7DDQ - chains e and E of the 34 polymer chains in the assembly; structure by electron microscopy, 2.84 A resolution.

Chain e:
Name: Antenna pigment protein alpha chain
Source organism: Rhodobacter veldkampii DSM 11550
UniProtKB: A0A2T4JIR4 (A0A2T4JIR4_9RHOB); residue numbers follow UniProt; this construct covers 1-57
Amino-acid sequence (57 residues; numbered 1 to 57; the number before each row is that of its first residue):
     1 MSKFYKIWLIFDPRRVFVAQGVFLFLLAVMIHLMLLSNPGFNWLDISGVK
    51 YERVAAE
Disordered / not traced: 1, 55-57
Ligand contacts:
  - bacteriochlorophyll a (BCL), molecule 1: F4, I7, Q20, F23, I31, M34
  - bacteriochlorophyll a (BCL), molecule 2: G21, L24, F25, A28, H32, L35, F41, W43
  - bacteriochlorophyll a (BCL), molecule 3: L24, L27, A28, I31, H32, L35, F41
  - spheroidene (SPO), molecule 1: F17, F23, L24, L27, I31, M34
  - spheroidene (SPO), molecule 2: F25, A28, V29, H32, L36, W43
From the paper describing this entry:
  - binding site for spheroidene: F4, I7, F25, V29, M34, L36
  - binding site for bacteriochlorophyll a: H32, W43

Chain E:
Name: Antenna pigment protein beta chain
Source organism: Rhodobacter veldkampii DSM 11550
UniProtKB: A0A2T4JIL7 (A0A2T4JIL7_9RHOB); residue numbers follow UniProt; this construct covers 1-48
Amino-acid sequence (48 residues; row label = number of the first residue in the row):
     1 MADKDLSFTGLTDQQAQELHSVYLQGMWLFISVAIVAHLAVFIWRPWL
Disordered / not traced: 1-4
Ligand contacts:
  - bacteriochlorophyll a (BCL), molecule 1: H20, Y23, L48
  - bacteriochlorophyll a (BCL), molecule 2: F30, V33, A34, A37, H38, V41, W44
  - bacteriochlorophyll a (BCL), molecule 3: F30, I31, A34, I35, H38, L39, V41, F42, W47, L48
  - spheroidene (SPO): Q15, E18, L19, V22, Y23, G26, M27, F30, I31
From the paper describing this entry:
  - binding site for spheroidene: V22
  - binding site for bacteriochlorophyll a: H38, W47

Interface between chain e and chain E:
Residue-residue contacts (30):
  F4(e) with H20(E)
  Y5(e) with D13(E), hydrogen bond; A16(E), hydrophobic; Q17(E), hydrogen bond; H20(E)
  K6(e) with D13(E), salt bridge
  W8(e) with T9(E), hydrogen bond (backbone-side chain); A16(E); L19(E), hydrophobic; H20(E), hydrogen bond; Y23(E), hydrophobic
  L9(e) with S7(E); F8(E), hydrogen bond (backbone-backbone); T9(E); L11(E); T12(E)
  I10(e) with F8(E); T9(E)
  F11(e) with T9(E)
  D12(e) with T9(E)
  P13(e) with L11(E), hydrophobic; L19(E), hydrophobic
  F17(e) with L19(E), hydrophobic; Y23(E), hydrophobic
  Q20(e) with Y23(E), hydrogen bond
  G40(e) with R45(E), hydrogen bond (backbone-side chain)
  F41(e) with R45(E); W47(E), hydrophobic
  W43(e) with W44(E), hydrophobic
  I46(e) with R45(E)
Other interface residues (no listed pair), chain e (16 interface residues in all): I7
Other interface residues (no listed pair), chain E (15 interface residues in all): P46

Summary:
Chain e and chain E form an interface of 16 and 15 residues respectively; the contacts include 7 hydrogen
bonds and 1 salt bridge. Polar contacts include K6(e)-D13(E), Y5(e)-D13(E) and Y5(e)-Q17(E). From the paper: a
binding site for spheroidene at F4(e), I7(e) and V22(E) among others; a binding site for bacteriochlorophyll a
at H32(e), W43(e) and H38(E) among others.
Here chain e is Antenna pigment protein alpha chain and chain E is Antenna pigment protein beta chain, both
from Rhodobacter veldkampii DSM 11550. Entry 7DDQ (Structure of RC-LH1-PufX from Rhodobacter veldkampii) was
determined by electron microscopy.
